6X66 - chains CK and Cd of the 117 polymer chains in the assembly; structure by electron microscopy, 4.20 A resolution (low resolution: residue-level contacts below are approximate; hydrogen-bond / salt-bridge calls are withheld).

# Chain CK
Protein: Inner membrane lipoprotein YiaD
Organism: Legionella pneumophila
Reference sequence: O53086 (O53086_LEGPN); residues 1-189 here = UniProt positions 1-189
Sequence (189 residues; each row starts with the number of its first residue):
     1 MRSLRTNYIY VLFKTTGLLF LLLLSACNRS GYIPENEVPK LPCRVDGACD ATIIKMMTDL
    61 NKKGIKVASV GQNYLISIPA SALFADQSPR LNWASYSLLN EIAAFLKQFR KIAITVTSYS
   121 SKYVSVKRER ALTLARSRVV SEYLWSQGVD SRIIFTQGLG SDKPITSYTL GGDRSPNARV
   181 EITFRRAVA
Unresolved in the structure: 1-40, 189

# Chain Cd
Protein: DotD
Organism: Legionella pneumophila
Reference sequence: O52183 (O52183_LEGPN); numbering as in UniProt (aligned over 1-163)
Sequence (163 residues; row label = number of the first residue in the row):
     1 MNNNKIVIMF IFSALLAGCA GTMKFKKPPI NNPSDDATIK LAEAAVSVSD SMLEMAKVEK
    61 VITPPSKDNT LTIPNAYNLQ ARASVDWSGP IEELTARIAK AAHFRFRVLG KSPSVPVLIS
   121 ISTKDESLAE ILRDIDYQAG KKASIHVYPN SQVVELRYAK IYS
Unresolved in the structure: 1-23, 162-163

# Chain CK / chain Cd interface
Pairs across the interface (31):
  Ile112(CK) - Arg97(Cd)
  Ala113(CK) - Arg97(Cd)
  Arg130(CK) - Tyr77(Cd)
  Arg138(CK) - Arg82(Cd)
  Arg138(CK) - Asp125(Cd)
  Ser141(CK) - Asp125(Cd)
  Glu142(CK) - Lys124(Cd)
  Glu142(CK) - Asp125(Cd)
  Trp145(CK) - Ser84(Cd)
  Trp145(CK) - Val85(Cd)
  Trp145(CK) - Asp86(Cd)
  Trp145(CK) - Lys124(Cd)
  Ser151(CK) - Asp86(Cd)
  Arg152(CK) - Ser84(Cd)
  Arg152(CK) - Val85(Cd)
  Arg152(CK) - Asp86(Cd)
  Ile153(CK) - Ser84(Cd)
  Ile153(CK) - Val85(Cd)
  Ile153(CK) - Trp87(Cd)
  Ile154(CK) - Arg82(Cd)
  Ile154(CK) - Ala83(Cd)
  Ile154(CK) - Ser84(Cd)
  Phe155(CK) - Arg82(Cd)
  Phe155(CK) - Ala83(Cd)
  Phe155(CK) - Arg97(Cd)
  Phe155(CK) - Ile98(Cd)
  Phe155(CK) - Lys100(Cd)
  Phe155(CK) - Ala101(Cd)
  Thr156(CK) - Arg82(Cd)
  Gln157(CK) - Ala81(Cd)
  Leu159(CK) - Tyr77(Cd)
Other interface residues (no listed pair), chain CK (16 interface residues in all): Ser146
Other interface residues (no listed pair), chain Cd (15 interface residues in all): Thr123

# In short
16 residues of chain CK and 15 residues of chain Cd are in contact.
Here chain CK is Inner membrane lipoprotein YiaD and chain Cd is DotD, both from Legionella pneumophila. Entry
6X66 (Legionella pneumophila dDot T4SS OMC) was determined by electron microscopy (same publication as 6X64,
6X65 and 6X62).
